PDB entry 6TA1 | electron microscopy, 3.10 A resolution | chains A and H of the 12 polymer chains in the assembly

== Chain A ==
Molecule: Fatty acid synthase subunit alpha
From: Saccharomyces cerevisiae (strain ATCC 204508 / S288c)
Notes: EC 2.3.1.86, 1.1.1.100, 2.3.1.41
UniProtKB: P19097 (FAS2_YEAST); residues 1-1887 here = UniProt positions 1-1887
Chain sequence (1887 residues; numbered 1 to 1887; the number before each row is that of its first residue):
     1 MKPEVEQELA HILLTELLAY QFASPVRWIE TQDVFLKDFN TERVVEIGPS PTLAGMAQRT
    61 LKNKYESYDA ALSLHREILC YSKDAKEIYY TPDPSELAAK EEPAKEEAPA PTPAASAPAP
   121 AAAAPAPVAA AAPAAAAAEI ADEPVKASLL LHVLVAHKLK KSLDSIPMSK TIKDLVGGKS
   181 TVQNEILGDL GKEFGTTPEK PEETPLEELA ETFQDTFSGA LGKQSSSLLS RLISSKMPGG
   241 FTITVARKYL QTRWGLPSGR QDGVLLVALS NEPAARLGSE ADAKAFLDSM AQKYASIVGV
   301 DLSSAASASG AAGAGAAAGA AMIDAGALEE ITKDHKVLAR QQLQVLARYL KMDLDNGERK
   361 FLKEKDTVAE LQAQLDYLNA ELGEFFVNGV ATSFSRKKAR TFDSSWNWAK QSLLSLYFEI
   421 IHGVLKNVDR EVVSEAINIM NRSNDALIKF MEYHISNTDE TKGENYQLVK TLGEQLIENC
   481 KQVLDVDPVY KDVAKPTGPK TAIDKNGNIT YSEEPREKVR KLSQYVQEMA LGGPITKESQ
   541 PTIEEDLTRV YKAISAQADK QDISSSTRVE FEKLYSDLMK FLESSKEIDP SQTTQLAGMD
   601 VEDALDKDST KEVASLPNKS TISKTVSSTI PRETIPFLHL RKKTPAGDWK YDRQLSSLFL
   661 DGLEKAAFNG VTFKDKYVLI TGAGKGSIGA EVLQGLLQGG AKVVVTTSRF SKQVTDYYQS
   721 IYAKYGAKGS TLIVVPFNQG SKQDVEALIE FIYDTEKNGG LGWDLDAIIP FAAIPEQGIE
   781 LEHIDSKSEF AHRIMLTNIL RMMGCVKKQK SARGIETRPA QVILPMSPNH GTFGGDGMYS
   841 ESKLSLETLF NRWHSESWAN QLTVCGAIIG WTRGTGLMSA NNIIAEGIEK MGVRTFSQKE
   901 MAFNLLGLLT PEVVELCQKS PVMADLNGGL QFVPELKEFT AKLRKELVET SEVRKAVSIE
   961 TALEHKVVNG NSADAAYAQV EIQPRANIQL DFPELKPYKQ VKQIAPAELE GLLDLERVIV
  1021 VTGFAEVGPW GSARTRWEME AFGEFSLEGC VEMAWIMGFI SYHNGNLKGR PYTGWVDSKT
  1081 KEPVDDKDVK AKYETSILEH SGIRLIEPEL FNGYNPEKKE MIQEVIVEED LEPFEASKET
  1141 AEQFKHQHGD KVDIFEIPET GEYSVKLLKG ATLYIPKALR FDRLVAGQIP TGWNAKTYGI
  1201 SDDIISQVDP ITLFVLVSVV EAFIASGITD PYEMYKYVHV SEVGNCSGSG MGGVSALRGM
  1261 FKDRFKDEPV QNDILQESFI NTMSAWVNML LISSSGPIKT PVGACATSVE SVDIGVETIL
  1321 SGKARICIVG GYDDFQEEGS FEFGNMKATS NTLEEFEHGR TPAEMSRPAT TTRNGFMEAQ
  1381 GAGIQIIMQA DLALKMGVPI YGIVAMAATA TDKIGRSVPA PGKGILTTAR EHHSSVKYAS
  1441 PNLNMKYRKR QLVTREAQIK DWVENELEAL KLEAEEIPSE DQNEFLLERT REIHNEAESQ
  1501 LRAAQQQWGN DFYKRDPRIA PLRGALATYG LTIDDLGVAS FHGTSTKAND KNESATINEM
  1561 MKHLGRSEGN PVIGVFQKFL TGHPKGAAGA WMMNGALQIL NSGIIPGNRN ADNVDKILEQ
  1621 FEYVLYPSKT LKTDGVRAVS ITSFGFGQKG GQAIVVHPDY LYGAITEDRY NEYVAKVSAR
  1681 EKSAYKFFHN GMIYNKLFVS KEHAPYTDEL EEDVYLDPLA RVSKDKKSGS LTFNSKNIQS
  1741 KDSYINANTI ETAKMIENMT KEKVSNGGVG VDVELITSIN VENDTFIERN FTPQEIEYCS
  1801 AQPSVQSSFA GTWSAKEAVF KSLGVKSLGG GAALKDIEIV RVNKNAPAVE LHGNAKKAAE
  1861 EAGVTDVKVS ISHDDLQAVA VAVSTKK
Disordered / not traced: 95-139, 303-327, 540-602, 1745-1746, 1767, 1887
Modified / non-standard residues: Ser1440 (phosphoserine; SEP)
Small-molecule neighbours: NADPH (NDP; NADPH dihydro-nicotinamide-adenine-dinucleotide phosphate): Gly682, Ala683, Gly684, Ser687, Ile688, Thr706, Thr707, Ser708, Arg709, Asn738, Gln739, Gly740, Phe771, Ala772, Ala773, Ile774, Phe790, Ile794, Pro825, Met826, Ser827, Tyr839, Lys843, Ile869, Gly870, Thr872, Thr875, Gly876, Leu877, Met878
UniProt features mapped onto this chain:
  - active site (For beta-ketoacyl synthase activity): Cys1305, His1542, His1583
  - binding site (acetyl-CoA): Asp1772 to Glu1774, Tyr1798, Ser1808, Glu1817 to Ser1827, Arg1841 to Lys1844, Ile1871 to His1873
  - binding site (Mg(2+)): Asp1772, Val1773, Glu1774, Ser1872, His1873
  - modified residue: Ser50 (Phosphoserine), Ser180 (O-(pantetheine 4'-phosphoryl)serine), Ser523 (Phosphoserine), Ser958 (Phosphoserine), Ser1440 (Phosphoserine)
  - cross-link: Lys37 (Glycyl lysine isopeptide (Lys-Gly) (interchain with G-Cter in ubiquitin))
  - mutagenesis: Gly1250 (G1250S: Cerulenin-resistance), Val1769 (V1769D: Does not affect oligomerization; when associated with S-1771 and L-1773 or S-1771; L-1773; S-1879 and E-1881), Gly1770 (G1770D: Loss of transferase activity), Val1771 (V1771S: Does not affect oligomerization but lacks transferase activity; when associated with D-1769 and L-1773 or D-1769; L-1773; S-1879 and E-1881), Asp1772 (D1772S: Loss of transferase activity; when associated with S-1774), Val1773 (V1773L: Does not affect oligomerization but lacks transferase activity; when associated with D-1769 and S-1771 or D-1769; S-1771; S-1879 and E-1881), Glu1774 (E1774S: Loss of transferase activity; when associated with S-1772), Arg1841 (R1841A: Loss off transferase activity), Val1879 (V1879S: Does not affect oligomerization but lacks transferase activity; when associated with D-1769; S-1771; L-1773 and E-1881), Val1881 (V1881E: Does not affect oligomerization but lacks transferase activity; when associated with D-1769; S-1771; L-1773 and S-1879)
From the paper describing this entry:
  - post-translational modification sites: Ser1440
  - contacts within the chain: Ser1440-Asp1516, Ser1440-Arg1518
  - catalytic residues: Tyr839
  - binding site for NADPH: Tyr839
  - mutagenesis - Y839F: abolished catalytic activity (citing earlier work)

== Chain H ==
Molecule: Fatty acid synthase subunit beta
From: Saccharomyces cerevisiae (strain ATCC 204508 / S288c)
Notes: EC 2.3.1.86, 4.2.1.59, 1.3.1.9, 2.3.1.38, 2.3.1.39, 3.1.2.14
UniProtKB: P07149 (FAS1_YEAST); residue numbers follow UniProt; this construct covers 1-2051
Chain sequence (2051 residues; each row starts with the number of its first residue):
     1 MDAYSTRPLT LSHGSLEHVL LVPTASFFIA SQLQEQFNKI LPEPTEGFAA DDEPTTPAEL
    61 VGKFLGYVSS LVEPSKVGQF DQVLNLCLTE FENCYLEGND IHALAAKLLQ ENDTTLVKTK
   121 ELIKNYITAR IMAKRPFDKK SNSALFRAVG EGNAQLVAIF GGQGNTDDYF EELRDLYQTY
   181 HVLVGDLIKF SAETLSELIR TTLDAEKVFT QGLNILEWLE NPSNTPDKDY LLSIPISCPL
   241 IGVIQLAHYV VTAKLLGFTP GELRSYLKGA TGHSQGLVTA VAIAETDSWE SFFVSVRKAI
   301 TVLFFIGVRC YEAYPNTSLP PSILEDSLEN NEGVPSPMLS ISNLTQEQVQ DYVNKTNSHL
   361 PAGKQVEISL VNGAKNLVVS GPPQSLYGLN LTLRKAKAPS GLDQSRIPFS ERKLKFSNRF
   421 LPVASPFHSH LLVPASDLIN KDLVKNNVSF NAKDIQIPVY DTFDGSDLRV LSGSISERIV
   481 DCIIRLPVKW ETTTQFKATH ILDFGPGGAS GLGVLTHRNK DGTGVRVIVA GTLDINPDDD
   541 YGFKQEIFDV TSNGLKKNPN WLEEYHPKLI KNKSGKIFVE TKFSKLIGRP PLLVPGMTPC
   601 TVSPDFVAAT TNAGYTIELA GGGYFSAAGM TAAIDSVVSQ IEKGSTFGIN LIYVNPFMLQ
   661 WGIPLIKELR SKGYPIQFLT IGAGVPSLEV ASEYIETLGL KYLGLKPGSI DAISQVINIA
   721 KAHPNFPIAL QWTGGRGGGH HSFEDAHTPM LQMYSKIRRH PNIMLIFGSG FGSADDTYPY
   781 LTGEWSTKFD YPPMPFDGFL FGSRVMIAKE VKTSPDAKKC IAACTGVPDD KWEQTYKKPT
   841 GGIVTVRSEM GEPIHKIATR GVMLWKEFDE TIFNLPKNKL VPTLEAKRDY IISRLNADFQ
   901 KPWFATVNGQ ARDLATMTYE EVAKRLVELM FIRSTNSWFD VTWRTFTGDF LRRVEERFTK
   961 SKTLSLIQSY SLLDKPDEAI EKVFNAYPAA REQFLNAQDI DHFLSMCQNP MQKPVPFVPV
  1021 LDRRFEIFFK KDSLWQSEHL EAVVDQDVQR TCILHGPVAA QFTKVIDEPI KSIMDGIHDG
  1081 HIKKLLHQYY GDDESKIPAV EYFGGESPVD VQSQVDSSSV SEDSAVFKAT SSTDEESWFK
  1141 ALAGSEINWR HASFLCSFIT QDKMFVSNPI RKVFKPSQGM VVEISNGNTS SKTVVTLSEP
  1201 VQGELKPTVI LKLLKENIIQ MEMIENRTMD GKPVSLPLLY NFNPDNGFAP ISEVMEDRNQ
  1261 RIKEMYWKLW IDEPFNLDFD PRDVIKGKDF EITAKEVYDF THAVGNNCED FVSRPDRTML
  1321 APMDFAIVVG WRAIIKAIFP NTVDGDLLKL VHLSNGYKMI PGAKPLQVGD VVSTTAVIES
  1381 VVNQPTGKIV DVVGTLSRNG KPVMEVTSSF FYRGNYTDFE NTFQKTVEPV YQMHIKTSKD
  1441 IAVLRSKEWF QLDDEDFDLL NKTLTFETET EVTFKNANIF SSVKCFGPIK VELPTKETVE
  1501 IGIVDYEAGA SHGNPVVDFL KRNGSTLEQK VNLENPIPIA VLDSYTPSTN EPYARVSGDL
  1561 NPIHVSRHFA SYANLPGTIT HGMFSSASVR ALIENWAADS VSSRVRGYTC QFVDMVLPNT
  1621 ALKTSIQHVG MINGRKLIKF ETRNEDDVVV LTGEAEIEQP VTTFVFTGQG SQEQGMGMDL
  1681 YKTSKAAQDV WNRADNHFKD TYGFSILDIV INNPVNLTIH FGGEKGKRIR ENYSAMIFET
  1741 IVDGKLKTEK IFKEINEHST SYTFRSEKGL LSATQFTQPA LTLMEKAAFE DLKSKGLIPA
  1801 DATFAGHSLG EYAALASLAD VMSIESLVEV VFYRGMTMQV AVPRDELGRS NYGMIAINPG
  1861 RVAASFSQEA LQYVVERVGK RTGWLVEIVN YNVENQQYVA AGDLRALDTV TNVLNFIKLQ
  1921 KIDIIELQKS LSLEEVEGHL FEIIDEASKK SAVKPRPLKL ERGFACIPLV GISVPFHSTY
  1981 LMNGVKPFKS FLKKNIIKEN VKVARLAGKY IPNLTAKPFQ VTKEYFQDVY DLTGSEPIKE
  2041 IIDNWEKYEQ S
Disordered / not traced: 1-4, 1110-1122, 2049-2051
Small-molecule neighbours: FMN (flavin mononucleotide): Pro595, Gly596, Met597, Thr598, Pro599, Cys600, Asn650, Ile652, Gly682, Ala683, Lys706, Thr733, Arg736, Gly737, Gly738, Gly739, Ser769, Gly770, Phe771, Leu800, Gly802, Ser803, Met806, Leu1054, His1055, Gly1056, Ala1059
UniProt features mapped onto this chain:
  - active site: Ser274 (For acetyltransferase activity), Ser1808 (For malonyltransferase activity)
  - modified residue: Met1 (N-acetylmethionine), Thr733 (Phosphothreonine), Ser1121 (Phosphoserine)
  - cross-link: Lys1364 (Glycyl lysine isopeptide (Lys-Gly) (interchain with G-Cter in ubiquitin))

== Interface between chain A and chain H ==
Residue-residue contacts (10):
  Glu816(A) - Lys1725(H)  salt bridge
  Thr817(A) - His1720(H)  hydrogen bond (side chain-backbone)
  Thr817(A) - Phe1721(H)
  Thr817(A) - Gly1722(H)  hydrogen bond (backbone-backbone)
  Arg818(A) - His1720(H)  hydrogen bond
  Pro819(A) - Gly1722(H)
  Asn860(A) - Lys1725(H)
  Glu915(A) - Lys1727(H)
  Gln918(A) - Gly1722(H)
  Gln918(A) - Lys1727(H)
Also at the interface, not in a pair above, chain H (7 interface residues in all): Gly1723, Gly1726

== Overview ==
The chain A/chain H interface involves 7 residues from each chain, with 3 hydrogen bonds and 1 salt bridge.
Among the polar pairs are Glu816(A)-Lys1725(H), Thr817(A)-His1720(H) and Arg818(A)-His1720(H). Chain A binds
NADPH. Ligands of chain H: flavin mononucleotide. The paper reports the catalytic residue Tyr839(A); Y839F of
chain A abolishes catalytic activity.
Here chain A is Fatty acid synthase subunit alpha and chain H is Fatty acid synthase subunit beta, both from
Saccharomyces cerevisiae (strain ATCC 204508 / S288c). Entry 6TA1 (Fatty acid synthase of S. cerevisiae) was
determined by electron microscopy.
